Entry 7FE5 (X-ray diffraction, 2.09 A resolution); this record covers chains B and C of the 3 polymer chains in the assembly.

== Chain B (and C) ==
Molecule: AvmM
From: Streptomyces sp. NBRC 109436
Notes: chain C of this document is another copy of the same molecule, construct and numbering; everything in this record applies to it too
Sequence (217 residues; numbered -19 to 197; the number before each row is that of its first residue; numbers below 1 keep their minus sign (Met-19 is residue -19)):
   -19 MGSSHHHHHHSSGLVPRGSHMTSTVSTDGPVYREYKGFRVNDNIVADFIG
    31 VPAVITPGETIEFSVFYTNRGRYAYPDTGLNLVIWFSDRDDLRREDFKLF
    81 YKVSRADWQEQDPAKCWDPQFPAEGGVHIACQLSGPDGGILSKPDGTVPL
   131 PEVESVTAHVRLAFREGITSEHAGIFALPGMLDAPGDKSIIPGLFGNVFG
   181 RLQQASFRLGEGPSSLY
Unresolved in the structure: -19 to 8
What the authors report for this chain:
  - mutagenesis - L60M/L113M: unchanged catalytic activity
  - mutagenesis - W65A, F156A, Q184A: abolished catalytic activity
  - mutagenesis - Y15F, W65F, E134A, S135A, H152A, F156L: decreased catalytic activity
  - catalytic residues: Tyr15, Glu104, His108, Gln184 (from molecular simulation)
  - mutagenesis - K16A: decreased catalytic activity on 3

== How chain B and chain C interact ==
Residue-residue contacts - 58 pairs, chain B then chain C:
  Arg13(B) with Gly51(C); Arg52(C); Glu132(C), salt bridge; Val133(C)
  Tyr15(B) with Val133(C), hydrophobic; Glu134(C)
  Val31(B) with Ile29(C)
  Ala33(B) with Ile29(C); Glu42(C); Phe43(C), hydrophobic; Ser44(C)
  Val34(B) with Glu42(C)
  Ser67(B) with Arg85(C), hydrogen bond (backbone-side chain); Ile120(C)
  Glu104(B) with Arg85(C), hydrogen bond (backbone-side chain); Gly119(C); Ile120(C)
  Glu151(B) with Lys82(C), hydrogen bond (backbone-side chain); Trp88(C), hydrogen bond; His139(C)
  His152(B) with Ser84(C); Arg85(C); Ile120(C); Thr137(C); His139(C), hydrogen bond
  Arg181(B) with Arg50(C)
  Leu182(B) with Arg50(C), hydrogen bond (backbone-side chain)
  Gln183(B) with Asp27(C), hydrogen bond; Arg50(C), hydrogen bond
  Gln184(B) with Phe46(C); Ser135(C), hydrogen bond; Thr137(C), hydrogen bond
  Ala185(B) with Ile29(C), hydrophobic; Phe46(C), hydrophobic
  Ser186(B) with Ile29(C); Ser44(C), hydrogen bond (backbone-side chain); Phe46(C); Thr137(C), hydrogen bond
  Phe187(B) with His139(C)
  Arg188(B) with Glu42(C), salt bridge; Trp88(C); His139(C); Arg141(C)
  Pro193(B) with Thr40(C); Glu42(C); Arg141(C)
  Ser194(B) with Thr40(C)
  Ser195(B) with Thr40(C)
  Leu196(B) with Thr40(C), hydrogen bond (backbone-side chain); Lys78(C); Phe80(C), hydrophobic; Arg141(C)
  Tyr197(B) with Asp76(C), hydrogen bond (side chain-backbone); Phe77(C); Lys78(C), hydrogen bond (side chain-backbone); Ala143(C), hydrogen bond (side chain-backbone); Phe144(C); Arg145(C), hydrogen bond (side chain-backbone)
Other interface residues (no listed pair), chain B (27 interface residues in all): Glu14, Pro32, Trp65, Asp68, Gly105
Other interface residues (no listed pair), chain C (35 interface residues in all): Gly30, Gly38, Ile41, Asn49, Leu142

== Overview ==
27 residues of chain B and 35 residues of chain C are in contact, with 17 hydrogen bonds and 2 salt bridges.
Among the polar pairs are Arg13(B)-Glu132(C), Arg188(B)-Glu42(C) and Ser67(B)-Arg85(C). From the paper:
catalytic residues Tyr15(B), Glu104(B) and His108(B) among others; Y15F, W65F and E134A of chain B, among
others, reduce catalytic activity; 11 substitutions were tested in all.
Chain B and chain C are both AvmM (Streptomyces sp. NBRC 109436); the structure, AvmM Catalyzes
Macrocyclization in Alchivemycin A Biosynthesis, was determined by X-ray diffraction, deposited together with
7FE0 and 7FE6.
